PDB entry 5U5M | X-ray diffraction, 1.88 A resolution | chains B and D of the 5 polymer chains in the assembly

[Chain B]
Protein: Memab trastuzumab, heavy chain
From: Homo sapiens
Amino-acid sequence (223 residues; numbered 1 to 223; the number before each row is that of its first residue):
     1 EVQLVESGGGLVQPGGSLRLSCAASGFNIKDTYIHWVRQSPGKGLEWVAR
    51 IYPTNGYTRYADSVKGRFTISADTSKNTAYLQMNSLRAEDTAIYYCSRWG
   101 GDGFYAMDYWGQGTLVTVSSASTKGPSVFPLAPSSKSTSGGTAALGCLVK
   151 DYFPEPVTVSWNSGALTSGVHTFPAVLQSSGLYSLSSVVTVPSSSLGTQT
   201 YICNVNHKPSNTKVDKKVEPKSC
Cystine bridges: Cys-22/Cys-96, Cys-147/Cys-203
Residues lining bound ligands: meso-erythritol (MRY): Tyr-152, Glu-155, Pro-156, Val-157, Ala-175, Leu-185

[Chain D]
Protein: Azido-PEG4-meditope
Amino-acid sequence (13 residues; numbered 0 to 12; the number before each row is that of its first residue; numbering starts at 0):
     0 XCQFDXSTXRLRC
Cystine bridges: Cys-1/Cys-12
Modified / non-standard residues: ACE (acetyl group) at position 0; 2GX (beta-phenyl-L-phenylalanine) at position 5; 56C (N~5~-{N-[2-(2-{2-[2-(triaza-1,2-dien-2-ium-1-yl)ethoxy]ethoxy}ethoxy)ethyl]carbamimidoyl}-L-ornithine) at position 8

[Interface between chain B and chain D]
Contacting residue pairs (31; chain B residue first):
  Val-5(B) / 56C_8(D)
  Glu-6(B) / 56C_8(D)
  Ser-7(B) / 56C_8(D)
  Gly-9(B) / 56C_8(D)
  Gln-39(B) / Phe-3(D)
  Gln-39(B) / 2GX_5(D)
  Ser-40(B) / Phe-3(D)
  Pro-41(B) / Gln-2(D)
  Pro-41(B) / Phe-3(D)
  Pro-41(B) / 2GX_5(D)
  Thr-91(B) / 2GX_5(D)
  Ala-92(B) / 2GX_5(D)
  Ile-93(B) / Phe-3(D)  hydrophobic
  Ile-93(B) / 2GX_5(D)
  Ile-93(B) / 56C_8(D)
  Tyr-95(B) / 56C_8(D)
  Gln-112(B) / 56C_8(D)
  Gly-113(B) / 56C_8(D)
  Thr-114(B) / 56C_8(D)
  Leu-115(B) / 2GX_5(D)
  Leu-115(B) / 56C_8(D)
  Glu-155(B) / 2GX_5(D)
  Glu-155(B) / Ser-6(D)
  Pro-156(B) / 2GX_5(D)
  Pro-156(B) / 56C_8(D)
  Pro-174(B) / Ser-6(D)
  Pro-174(B) / Thr-7(D)
  Pro-174(B) / Arg-11(D)
  Ala-175(B) / Ser-6(D)  hydrogen bond (backbone-side chain)
  Lys-208(B) / 56C_8(D)
  Pro-209(B) / 56C_8(D)
Other interface residues (no listed pair), chain B (22 interface residues in all): Gly-10
Other interface residues (no listed pair), chain D (8 interface residues in all): Asp-4

[Overview]
The interface between chain B and chain D involves 22 residues on one side and 8 on the other; the contacts
include 1 hydrogen bond. Its one hydrogen-bonded contact is Ala-175(B)/Ser-6(D). Ligands of chain B:
meso-erythritol.
Chain B is Memab trastuzumab, heavy chain (Homo sapiens) and chain D is Azido-PEG4-meditope; the structure,
Crystal structure of I83E meditope-enabled trastuzumab with azido-meditope, was determined by X-ray
diffraction.
